4LK0 - chains D and E of the 7 polymer chains in the assembly; structure by X-ray diffraction, 3.91 A resolution.

Chain D:
Name: DNA-directed RNA polymerase subunit beta'
Organism: Escherichia coli
Notes: EC 2.7.7.6
UniProt: C5A0S8 (C5A0S8_ECOBW); numbering as in UniProt (aligned over 1-1407)
Sequence (1407 residues; each row starts with the number of its first residue):
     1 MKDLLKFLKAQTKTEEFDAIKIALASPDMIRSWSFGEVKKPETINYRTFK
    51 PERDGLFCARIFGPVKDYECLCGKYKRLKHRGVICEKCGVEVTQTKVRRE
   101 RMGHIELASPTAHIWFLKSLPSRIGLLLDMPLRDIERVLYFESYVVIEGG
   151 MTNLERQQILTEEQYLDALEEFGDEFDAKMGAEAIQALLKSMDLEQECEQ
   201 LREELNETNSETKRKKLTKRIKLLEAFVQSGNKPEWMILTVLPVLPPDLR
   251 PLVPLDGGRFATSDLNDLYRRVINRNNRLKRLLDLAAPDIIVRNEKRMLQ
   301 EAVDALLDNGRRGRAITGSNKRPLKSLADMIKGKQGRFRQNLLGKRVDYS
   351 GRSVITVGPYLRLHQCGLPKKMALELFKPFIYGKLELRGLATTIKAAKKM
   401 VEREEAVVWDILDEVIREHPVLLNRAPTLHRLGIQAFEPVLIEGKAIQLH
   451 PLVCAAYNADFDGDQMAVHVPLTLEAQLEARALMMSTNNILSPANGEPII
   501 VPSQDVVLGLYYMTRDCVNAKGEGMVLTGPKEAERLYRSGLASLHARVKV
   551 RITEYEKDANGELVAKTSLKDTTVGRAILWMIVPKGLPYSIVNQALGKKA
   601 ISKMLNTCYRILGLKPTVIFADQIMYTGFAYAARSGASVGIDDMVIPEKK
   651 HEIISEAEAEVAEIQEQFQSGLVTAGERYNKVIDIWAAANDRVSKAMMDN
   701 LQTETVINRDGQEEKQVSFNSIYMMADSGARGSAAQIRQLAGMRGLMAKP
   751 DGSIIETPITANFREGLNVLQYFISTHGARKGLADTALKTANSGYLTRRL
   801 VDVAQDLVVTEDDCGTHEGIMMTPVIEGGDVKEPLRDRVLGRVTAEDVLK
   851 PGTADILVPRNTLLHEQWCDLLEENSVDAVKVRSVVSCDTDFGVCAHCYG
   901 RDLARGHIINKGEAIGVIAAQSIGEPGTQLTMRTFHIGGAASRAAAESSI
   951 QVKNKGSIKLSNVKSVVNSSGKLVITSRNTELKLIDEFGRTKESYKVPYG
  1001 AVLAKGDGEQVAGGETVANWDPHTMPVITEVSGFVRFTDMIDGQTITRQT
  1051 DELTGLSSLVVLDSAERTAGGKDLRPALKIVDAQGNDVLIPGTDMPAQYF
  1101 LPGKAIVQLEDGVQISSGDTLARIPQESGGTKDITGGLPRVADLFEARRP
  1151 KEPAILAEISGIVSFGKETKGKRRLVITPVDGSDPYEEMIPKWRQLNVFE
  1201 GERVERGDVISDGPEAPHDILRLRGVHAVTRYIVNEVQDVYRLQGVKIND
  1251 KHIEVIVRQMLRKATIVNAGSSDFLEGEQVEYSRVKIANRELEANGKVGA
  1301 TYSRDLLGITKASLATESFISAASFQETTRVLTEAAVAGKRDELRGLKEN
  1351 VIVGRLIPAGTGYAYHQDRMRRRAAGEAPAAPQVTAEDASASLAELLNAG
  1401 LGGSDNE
Not modelled in the structure: 1-7, 932-947, 1127-1134, 1377-1407
Bound ions: Zn2+ site 1: Cys-70, Cys-72, Cys-85; Mg2+ near Asp-462 (its only coordinating residue here); Zn2+ site 2: Cys-814, Cys-888, Cys-895, Cys-898

Chain E:
Name: DNA-directed RNA polymerase subunit omega
Organism: Escherichia coli
Notes: EC 2.7.7.6
UniProt: C9QUL2 (C9QUL2_ECOD1); numbering as in UniProt (aligned over 1-91)
Sequence (91 residues; numbered 1 to 91; the number before each row is that of its first residue):
     1 MARVTVQDAVEKIGNRFDLVLVAARRARQMQVGGKDPLVPEENDKTTVIA
    51 LREIEEGLINNQILDVRERQEQQEQEAAELQAVTAIAEGRR
Not modelled in the structure: 1, 91

How chain D and chain E interact:
Pairs across the interface (53; chain D residue first):
  His-364(D) with Val-4(E)
  Glu-414(D) with Lys-45(E), hydrogen bond (backbone-side chain)
  Val-415(D) with Lys-45(E), hydrogen bond (backbone-side chain)
  Ile-416(D) with Lys-45(E)
  Arg-417(D) with Asn-43(E); Asp-44(E), salt bridge; Lys-45(E)
  Glu-418(D) with Ala-2(E), hydrogen bond (side chain-backbone); Asp-44(E); Lys-45(E); Val-48(E)
  His-419(D) with Lys-45(E)
  Glu-438(D) with Ala-2(E)
  Leu-474(D) with Ala-27(E), hydrophobic; Arg-28(E); Gln-31(E)
  Glu-475(D) with Ala-24(E); Arg-28(E), salt bridge
  Leu-478(D) with Val-20(E); Ala-23(E), hydrophobic; Ala-24(E), hydrophobic; Thr-47(E)
  Glu-479(D) with Val-20(E)
  Arg-481(D) with Arg-3(E), hydrogen bond (side chain-backbone); Val-6(E); Leu-51(E)
  Ala-482(D) with Val-6(E), hydrophobic; Arg-16(E); Val-20(E), hydrophobic
  Leu-483(D) with Arg-16(E); Phe-17(E), hydrophobic
  Thr-487(D) with Val-4(E), hydrogen bond (side chain-backbone); Thr-5(E)
  Asn-488(D) with Thr-5(E); Val-6(E); Arg-16(E)
  Leu-614(D) with Thr-5(E); Gln-7(E)
  Lys-615(D) with Thr-5(E); Gln-7(E); Asp-8(E)
  Arg-905(D) with Val-10(E); Arg-16(E)
  His-907(D) with Glu-11(E), salt bridge
  Asn-910(D) with Asn-15(E)
  Lys-911(D) with Asn-15(E), hydrogen bond (backbone-side chain); Phe-17(E)
  Gly-912(D) with Phe-17(E)
  Glu-913(D) with Phe-17(E)
  Gly-1360(D) with Phe-17(E)
  Thr-1361(D) with Phe-17(E); Leu-21(E)
  Ala-1364(D) with Leu-21(E), hydrophobic
Interface residues without a listed pair, chain D (33 interface residues in all): Thr-473, Gln-477, Met-485, Val-618, Leu-903
Interface residues without a listed pair, chain E (28 interface residues in all): Leu-19, Glu-42, Thr-46

Summary:
33 residues of chain D and 28 residues of chain E are in contact; the contacts include 6 hydrogen bonds and 3
salt bridges. Polar pairs include Arg-417(D)/Asp-44(E), Glu-475(D)/Arg-28(E) and His-907(D)/Glu-11(E).
Cys-70(D), Cys-72(D) and Cys-85(D) coordinate Zn2+ site 1.
Here chain D is DNA-directed RNA polymerase subunit beta' and chain E is DNA-directed RNA polymerase subunit
omega, both from Escherichia coli. Entry 4LK0 (Crystal Structure Analysis of the E.coli holoenzyme/T7 Gp2
complex) was determined by X-ray diffraction together with 4LJZ, 4LK1 and 4LLG from the same study.
